Entry 1TWH (X-ray diffraction, 3.40 A resolution); this record covers chains A and I of the 10 polymer chains in the assembly.

Chain A:
Name: DNA-directed RNA polymerase II largest subunit
From: Saccharomyces cerevisiae
Notes: EC 2.7.7.6
UniProt: P04050 (RPB1_YEAST); residue numbers follow UniProt; this construct covers 1-1733
Chain sequence (1733 residues; each row starts with the number of its first residue):
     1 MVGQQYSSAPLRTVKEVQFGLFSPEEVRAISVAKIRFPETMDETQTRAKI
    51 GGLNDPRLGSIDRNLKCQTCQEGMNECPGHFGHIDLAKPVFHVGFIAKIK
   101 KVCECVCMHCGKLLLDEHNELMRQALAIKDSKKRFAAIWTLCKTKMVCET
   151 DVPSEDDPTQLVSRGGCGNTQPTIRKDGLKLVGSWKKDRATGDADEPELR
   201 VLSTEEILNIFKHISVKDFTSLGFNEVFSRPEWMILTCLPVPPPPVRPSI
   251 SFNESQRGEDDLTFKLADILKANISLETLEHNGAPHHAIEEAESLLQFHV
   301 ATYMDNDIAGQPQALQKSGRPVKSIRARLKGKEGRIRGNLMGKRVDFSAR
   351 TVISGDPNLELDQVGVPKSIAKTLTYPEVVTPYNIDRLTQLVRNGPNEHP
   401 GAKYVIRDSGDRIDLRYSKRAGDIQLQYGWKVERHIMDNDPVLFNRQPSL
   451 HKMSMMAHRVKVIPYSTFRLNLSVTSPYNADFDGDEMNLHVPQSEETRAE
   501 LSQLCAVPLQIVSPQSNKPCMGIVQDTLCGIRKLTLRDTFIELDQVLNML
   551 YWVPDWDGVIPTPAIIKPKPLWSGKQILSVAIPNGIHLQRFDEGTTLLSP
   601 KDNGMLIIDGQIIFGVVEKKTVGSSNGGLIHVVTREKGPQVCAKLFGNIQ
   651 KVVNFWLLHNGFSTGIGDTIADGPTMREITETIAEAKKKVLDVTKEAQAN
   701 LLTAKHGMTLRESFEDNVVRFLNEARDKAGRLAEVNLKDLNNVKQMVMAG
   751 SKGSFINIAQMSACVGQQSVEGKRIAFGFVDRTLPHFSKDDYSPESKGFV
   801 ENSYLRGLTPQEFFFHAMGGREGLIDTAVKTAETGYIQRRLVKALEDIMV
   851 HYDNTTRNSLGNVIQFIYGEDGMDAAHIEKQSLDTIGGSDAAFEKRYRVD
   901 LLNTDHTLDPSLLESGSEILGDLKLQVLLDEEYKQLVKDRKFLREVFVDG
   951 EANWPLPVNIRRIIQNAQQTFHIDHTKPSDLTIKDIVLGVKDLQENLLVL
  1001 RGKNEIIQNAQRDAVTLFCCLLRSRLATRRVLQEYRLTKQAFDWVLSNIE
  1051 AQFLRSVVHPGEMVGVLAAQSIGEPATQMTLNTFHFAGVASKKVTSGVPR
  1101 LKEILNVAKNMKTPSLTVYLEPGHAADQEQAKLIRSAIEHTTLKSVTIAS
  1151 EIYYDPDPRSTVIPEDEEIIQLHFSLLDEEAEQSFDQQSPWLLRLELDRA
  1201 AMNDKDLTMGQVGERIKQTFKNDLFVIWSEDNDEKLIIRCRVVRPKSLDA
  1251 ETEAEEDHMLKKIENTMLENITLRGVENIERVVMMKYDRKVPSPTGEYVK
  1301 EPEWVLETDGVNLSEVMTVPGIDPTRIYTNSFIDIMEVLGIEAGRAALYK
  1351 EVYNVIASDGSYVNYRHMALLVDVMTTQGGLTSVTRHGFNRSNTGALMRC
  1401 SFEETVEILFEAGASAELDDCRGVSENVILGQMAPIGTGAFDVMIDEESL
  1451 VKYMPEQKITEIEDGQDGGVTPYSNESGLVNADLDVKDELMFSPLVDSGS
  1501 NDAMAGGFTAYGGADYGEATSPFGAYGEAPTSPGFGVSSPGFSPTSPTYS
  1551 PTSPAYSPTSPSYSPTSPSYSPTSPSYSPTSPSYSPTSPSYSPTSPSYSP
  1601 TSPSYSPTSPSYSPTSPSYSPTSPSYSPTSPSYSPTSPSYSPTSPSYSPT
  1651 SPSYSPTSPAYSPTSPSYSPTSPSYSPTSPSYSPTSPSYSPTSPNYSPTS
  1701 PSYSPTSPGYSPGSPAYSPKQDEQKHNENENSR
Unresolved in the structure: 1-2, 249-260, 306-323, 328-345, 1082-1091, 1174-1175, 1177-1186, 1244-1253, 1386-1404, 1451-1733
Metal / ion sites: Zn2+ site 1: Cys67, Cys70, Cys77, His80; Zn2+ site 2: Cys107, Cys110, Cys148, Cys167; Mn2+ site 1: Asp481, Asp483, Asp485 (together with ATP); Mn2+ site 2: Asp481, Asp483 (together with ATP) (shared with 1 residue of chain B)
Residues lining bound ligands: ATP: Asp481, Asp483, Asp485, Thr1080
UniProt features mapped onto this chain:
  - region: Pro248 to Asp260 (Lid loop), Asn306 to Lys323 (Rudder loop), Pro810 to Glu822 (Bridging helix)
  - binding site (Zn(2+)): Cys67, Cys70, Cys77, His80, Cys107, Cys110, Cys148, Cys167
  - binding site (Mg(2+)): Asp481, Asp483, Asp485
  - modified residue: Thr1471 (Phosphothreonine)
  - cross-link (Glycyl lysine isopeptide (Lys-Gly)): Lys695 (interchain with G-Cter in ubiquitin), Lys1246 (interchain with G-Cter in ubiquitin), Lys1350 (interchain with G-Cter in ubiquitin)
  - natural variant: Ser1653 to Pro1659 (deletion: In strain: A364A)
  - mutagenesis: Lys1246 (K1246R: Impairs ubiquitination during transcription stress)

Chain I:
Name: DNA-directed RNA polymerase II 14.2 kDa polypeptide
From: Saccharomyces cerevisiae
Notes: EC 2.7.7.6
UniProt: P27999 (RPB9_YEAST); residues 1-122 here = UniProt positions 1-122
Chain sequence (122 residues; row label = number of the first residue in the row):
     1 MTTFRFCRDCNNMLYPREDKENNRLLFECRTCSYVEEAGSPLVYRHELIT
    51 NIGETAGVVQDIGSDPTLPRSDRECPKCHSRENVFFQSQQRRKDTSMVLF
   101 FVCLSCSHIFTSDQKNKRTQFS
Unresolved in the structure: 122
Metal / ion sites: Zn2+ site 1: Cys7, Cys10, Cys29, Cys32; Zn2+ site 2: Cys75, Cys78, Cys103, Cys106
UniProt features mapped onto this chain:
  - zinc finger: Cys7 to Cys32 (C4-type), Ser71 to Thr111 (TFIIS-type)
  - binding site (Zn(2+)): Cys7, Cys10, Cys29, Cys32, Cys75, Cys78, Cys103, Cys106
  - modified residue: Ser40 (Phosphoserine)

Chain A / chain I interface:
Pairs across the interface (55; chain A residue first):
  Ala697(A) - Met97(I)
  Ala697(A) - Val98(I)
  Gln698(A) - Met97(I)
  Gln698(A) - Val98(I)
  Gln698(A) - Leu99(I)
  Gln698(A) - Ser112(I)  hydrogen bond (backbone-side chain)
  Ala699(A) - Ser112(I)
  Ala699(A) - Gln114(I)  hydrogen bond (backbone-backbone)
  Asn700(A) - Asp113(I)  hydrogen bond
  Asn700(A) - Lys115(I)
  Leu701(A) - Gln114(I)
  Thr709(A) - Lys93(I)
  Arg711(A) - Gln87(I)  hydrogen bond
  Arg711(A) - Thr95(I)  hydrogen bond (side chain-backbone)
  Arg711(A) - Ser96(I)  hydrogen bond (side chain-backbone)
  Arg711(A) - Met97(I)
  Phe714(A) - Met97(I)  hydrophobic
  Asp781(A) - Arg91(I)  salt bridge
  Arg782(A) - Thr67(I)
  Ser788(A) - Thr67(I)
  Ser788(A) - Pro69(I)
  Lys789(A) - Thr67(I)  hydrogen bond (backbone-backbone)
  Lys789(A) - Pro69(I)
  Asp790(A) - Phe86(I)
  Asp790(A) - Gln87(I)  hydrogen bond (side chain-backbone)
  Tyr792(A) - Gln87(I)
  Lys1144(A) - Leu48(I)
  Thr1147(A) - Leu48(I)
  Ile1148(A) - Glu47(I)
  Ile1148(A) - Leu48(I)  hydrogen bond (backbone-backbone)
  Ile1148(A) - Ile49(I)
  Ala1149(A) - His46(I)
  Ser1150(A) - Tyr44(I)
  Ser1150(A) - Arg45(I)
  Ser1150(A) - His46(I)  hydrogen bond (backbone-backbone)
  Glu1151(A) - Leu42(I)
  Glu1151(A) - Tyr44(I)
  Glu1151(A) - Arg45(I)  salt bridge
  Ile1152(A) - Leu42(I)
  Ile1152(A) - Val43(I)  hydrogen bond (backbone-backbone)
  Ile1152(A) - Tyr44(I)  hydrogen bond (backbone-backbone)
  Tyr1153(A) - Pro41(I)
  Tyr1153(A) - Leu42(I)
  Tyr1154(A) - Glu18(I)  hydrogen bond
  Tyr1154(A) - Asn23(I)
  Tyr1154(A) - Arg24(I)
  Tyr1154(A) - Leu25(I)
  Tyr1154(A) - Pro41(I)  hydrogen bond (backbone-backbone)
  Pro1156(A) - Asn23(I)
  Pro1190(A) - Glu18(I)
  Trp1191(A) - Leu25(I)  hydrophobic
  Lys1261(A) - Tyr44(I)
  Glu1264(A) - Tyr44(I)  hydrogen bond
  Glu1264(A) - His46(I)  salt bridge
  Leu1268(A) - Leu48(I)  hydrophobic
Also at the interface, not in a pair above, chain A (33 interface residues in all): Leu710, Val1162, Ala1254, Asp1257
Also at the interface, not in a pair above, chain I (35 interface residues in all): Pro16, Asp19, Lys20, Asp65, Leu68, Arg92, Asp94

Summary:
33 residues of chain A face 35 of chain I across their interface; the contacts include 15 hydrogen bonds and 3
salt bridges. Polar contacts include Asp781(A)-Arg91(I), Glu1151(A)-Arg45(I) and Glu1264(A)-His46(I). Bound to
chain A: ATP.
Chain A is DNA-directed RNA polymerase II largest subunit and chain I is DNA-directed RNA polymerase II 14.2
kDa polypeptide, both from Saccharomyces cerevisiae; the structure, RNA polymerase II complexed with 2'dATP,
was determined by X-ray diffraction, deposited together with 1R9S, 1R9T, 1TWA, 1TWC, 1TWF and 1TWG.
